1KBW - chains A and C of the 3 polymer chains in the assembly; structure by X-ray diffraction, 2.40 A resolution.

== Chain A (and C) ==
Molecule: Major outer membrane protein PAN 1
Organism: Neisseria gonorrhoeae
Notes: fragment: Residues 42-364, soluble domain; chain C of this document is another copy of the same molecule, construct and numbering; everything in this record applies to it too
Reference sequence: Q02219 (ANIA_NEIGO); residues 2-324 here correspond to UniProt positions 42-364 (UniProt number = residue number + 40)
Amino-acid sequence (327 residues; each row starts with the number of its first residue):
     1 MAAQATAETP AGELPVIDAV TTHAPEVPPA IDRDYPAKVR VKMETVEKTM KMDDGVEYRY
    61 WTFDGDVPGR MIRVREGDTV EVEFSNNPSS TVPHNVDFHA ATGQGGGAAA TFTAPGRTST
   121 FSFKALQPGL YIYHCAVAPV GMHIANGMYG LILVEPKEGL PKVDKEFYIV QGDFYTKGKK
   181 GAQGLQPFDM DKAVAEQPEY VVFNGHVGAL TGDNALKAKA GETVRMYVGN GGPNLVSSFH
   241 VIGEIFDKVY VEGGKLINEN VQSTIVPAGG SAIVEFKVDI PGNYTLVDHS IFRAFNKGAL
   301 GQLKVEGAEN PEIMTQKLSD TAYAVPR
Not modelled in the structure: 1-12, 315-327
Sequence notes: initiating methionine (1); cloning artifact (325-327)
Ion coordination: Cu ion site 1: H94, C135, H143, M148; Cu ion site 2: H99, H134 (shared with 1 residue of chain B); Cu ion site 3: H289 (shared with H99(C), H134(C) of chain C)
Swiss-Prot annotation at these positions:
  - binding site (Cu cation): H94, H99, H134, C135, H143, M148, H289
  - binding site (substrate): H99, H240

== How chain A and chain C interact ==
Contacting residue pairs (87):
  S238(A) - V236(C)
  S238(A) - P267(C)
  S238(A) - A268(C)  hydrogen bond (side chain-backbone)
  H240(A) - H99(C)  hydrogen bond
  I242(A) - D97(C)
  I242(A) - G105(C)
  G243(A) - A101(C)
  G243(A) - T102(C)
  G243(A) - G103(C)  hydrogen bond (backbone-backbone)
  G243(A) - G106(C)
  E244(A) - T102(C)
  I245(A) - H99(C)
  I245(A) - A100(C)
  I245(A) - Q127(C)
  I245(A) - Y131(C)  hydrophobic
  D247(A) - Q127(C)  hydrogen bond
  L256(A) - L256(C)  hydrophobic
  I257(A) - L256(C)
  N258(A) - V251(C)
  N258(A) - G254(C)
  N258(A) - K255(C)
  N258(A) - L256(C)
  E259(A) - G254(C)
  E259(A) - K255(C)  salt bridge
  N260(A) - Q127(C)
  N260(A) - P128(C)
  N260(A) - Y131(C)
  N260(A) - G253(C)
  N260(A) - G254(C)
  V261(A) - E252(C)
  Q262(A) - H99(C)  hydrogen bond
  Q262(A) - L130(C)  hydrogen bond (side chain-backbone)
  Q262(A) - Y131(C)
  Q262(A) - I132(C)  hydrogen bond (side chain-backbone)
  Q262(A) - G269(C)
  Q262(A) - G270(C)
  Q262(A) - S271(C)  hydrogen bond
  S263(A) - E252(C)
  S263(A) - P267(C)
  S263(A) - A268(C)  hydrogen bond (side chain-backbone)
  S263(A) - G269(C)
  T264(A) - E252(C)
  I265(A) - V236(C)  hydrophobic
  I265(A) - E252(C)  hydrogen bond (backbone-side chain)
  I265(A) - I265(C)  hydrophobic
  I265(A) - P267(C)  hydrophobic
  D279(A) - T102(C)
  D279(A) - L126(C)
  I280(A) - T102(C)
  I280(A) - G103(C)
  G282(A) - Q104(C)
  N283(A) - Q104(C)  hydrogen bond (backbone-side chain)
  Y284(A) - G103(C)
  H289(A) - H99(C)
  H289(A) - H134(C)
  H289(A) - P233(C)
  H289(A) - A268(C)
  H289(A) - G269(C)
  S290(A) - P233(C)
  S290(A) - N234(C)  hydrogen bond (side chain-backbone)
  S290(A) - A268(C)
  I291(A) - G141(C)
  I291(A) - P233(C)  hydrogen bond (backbone-backbone)
  I291(A) - N234(C)
  F292(A) - G141(C)
  F292(A) - M142(C)
  F292(A) - F188(C)  hydrophobic
  F292(A) - M190(C)  hydrophobic
  F292(A) - A193(C)  hydrophobic
  F292(A) - V194(C)  hydrophobic
  F292(A) - P233(C)  hydrophobic
  F292(A) - N234(C)  hydrogen bond (backbone-side chain)
  R293(A) - E196(C)  salt bridge
  F295(A) - V140(C)  hydrophobic
  K297(A) - V194(C)  hydrogen bond (side chain-backbone)
  E312(A) - K124(C)
  I313(A) - T102(C)
  I313(A) - F123(C)
  I313(A) - K124(C)  hydrogen bond (backbone-backbone)
  M314(A) - A101(C)  hydrophobic
  M314(A) - T102(C)
  M314(A) - G103(C)
  M314(A) - Q104(C)
  M314(A) - G106(C)
  M314(A) - G107(C)
  M314(A) - F121(C)  hydrophobic
  M314(A) - S122(C)
Interface residues without a listed pair, chain A (36 interface residues in all): Q197, F246, V251, N296
Interface residues without a listed pair, chain C (47 interface residues in all): I144, A195, Q197

== Overview ==
36 residues of chain A face 47 of chain C across their interface, with 16 hydrogen bonds and 2 salt bridges.
Polar pairs include E259(A)-K255(C), R293(A)-E196(C) and S238(A)-A268(C). From UniProt: 7 Cu cation-binding
residues and substrate-binding residues H99(A) and H240(A) on chain A.
Chain A and chain C are both Major outer membrane protein PAN 1 (Neisseria gonorrhoeae); the structure,
Crystal structure of the soluble domain of ania from neisseria gonorrhoeae, was determined by X-ray
diffraction, deposited together with 1KBV.
